Entry 2HT2 (X-ray diffraction, 3.32 A resolution); this record covers chains A and B of the 6 polymer chains in the assembly.

Chain A (and B):
Protein: H(+)/Cl(-) exchange transporter clcA
From: Escherichia coli
Notes: chain B of this document is another copy of the same molecule, construct and numbering; everything in this record applies to it too
Reference sequence: P37019 (CLCA_ECOLI); residue numbers follow UniProt; this construct covers 1-473
Chain sequence (473 residues; numbered 1 to 473; the number before each row is that of its first residue):
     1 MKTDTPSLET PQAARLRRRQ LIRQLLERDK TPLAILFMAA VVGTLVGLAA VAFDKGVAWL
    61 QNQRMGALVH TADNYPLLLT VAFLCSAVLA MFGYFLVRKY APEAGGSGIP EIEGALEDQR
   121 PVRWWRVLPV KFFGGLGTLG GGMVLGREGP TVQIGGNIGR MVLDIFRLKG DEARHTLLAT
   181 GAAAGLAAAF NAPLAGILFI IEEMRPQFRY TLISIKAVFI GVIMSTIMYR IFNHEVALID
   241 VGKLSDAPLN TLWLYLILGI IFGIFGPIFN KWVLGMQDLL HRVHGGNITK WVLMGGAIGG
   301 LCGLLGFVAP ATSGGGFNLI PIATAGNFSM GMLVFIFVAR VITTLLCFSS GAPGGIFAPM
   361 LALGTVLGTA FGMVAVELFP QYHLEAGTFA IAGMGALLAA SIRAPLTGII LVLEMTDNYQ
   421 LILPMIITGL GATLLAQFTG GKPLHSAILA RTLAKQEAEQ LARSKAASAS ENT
Not modelled in the structure: 1-16, 461-473 (chain B: 1-17, 459-473)
Sequence notes: engineered mutation His445 (Tyr in P37019)
Swiss-Prot annotation at these positions:
  - motif: Gly106 to Pro110 (Selectivity filter part_1), Gly146 to Pro150 (Selectivity filter part_2), Gly355 to Pro359 (Selectivity filter part_3)
  - binding site (chloride): Ser107, Ile356, Phe357
  - site: Glu148 (Mediates proton transfer from the outer aqueous phase to the interior of the protein), Glu203 (Mediates proton transfer from the protein to the inner aqueous phase)
  - mutagenesis: Ser107 (S107A: Uncouples chloride transport from proton transport), Glu148 (E148A/Q: Abolishes proton transport, but permits the transit of chloride ions. Abolishes gating, permitting continuous rapid transit of chloride ions; when associated with A-445), Glu203 (E203A/G/Q/S/T: Abolishes proton transport, and reduces chloride transport; E203C/I/L/V: Abolishes proton and chloride transport; E203D/H: No effect on proton and chloride transport ...)

How chain A and chain B interact:
Pairs across the interface (103):
  Arg17(A) - Glu117(B)  salt bridge
  Arg17(A) - Arg209(B)
  Arg18(A) - Gln119(B)
  Arg18(A) - Gln456(B)
  Arg18(A) - Glu457(B)
  Arg19(A) - Glu457(B)
  Leu21(A) - Glu117(B)
  Leu21(A) - Leu453(B)  hydrophobic
  Ile22(A) - Ala450(B)  hydrophobic
  Ile22(A) - Leu453(B)  hydrophobic
  Gln24(A) - Phe208(B)
  Leu25(A) - Ser446(B)
  Leu25(A) - Leu449(B)  hydrophobic
  Leu25(A) - Ala450(B)
  Leu26(A) - Lys442(B)
  Arg28(A) - Glu203(B)  salt bridge
  Arg28(A) - Gln207(B)
  Arg28(A) - Phe208(B)
  Arg28(A) - Pro443(B)
  Arg28(A) - Ser446(B)  hydrogen bond
  Asp29(A) - Arg403(B)  salt bridge
  Asp29(A) - Thr433(B)
  Asp29(A) - Gln437(B)  hydrogen bond (backbone-side chain)
  Lys30(A) - Gln437(B)
  Thr31(A) - Gln437(B)  hydrogen bond (backbone-side chain)
  Leu33(A) - Phe438(B)  hydrophobic
  Leu36(A) - Leu434(B)  hydrophobic
  Leu36(A) - Phe438(B)  hydrophobic
  Glu113(A) - Arg28(B)  salt bridge
  Glu117(A) - Leu21(B)
  Gln119(A) - Arg18(B)  hydrogen bond (backbone-side chain)
  Pro193(A) - Tyr419(B)
  Leu194(A) - Ile410(B)  hydrophobic
  Leu194(A) - Ile422(B)  hydrophobic
  Leu198(A) - Leu198(B)  hydrophobic
  Glu203(A) - Arg28(B)  salt bridge
  Arg205(A) - Arg205(B)
  Gln207(A) - Arg28(B)
  Gln207(A) - Tyr210(B)
  Phe208(A) - Gln24(B)
  Phe208(A) - Arg28(B)
  Phe208(A) - Tyr210(B)
  Tyr210(A) - Gln207(B)
  Tyr210(A) - Phe208(B)
  Tyr210(A) - Tyr210(B)
  Lys216(A) - Thr433(B)  hydrogen bond (side chain-backbone)
  Lys216(A) - Leu434(B)
  Lys216(A) - Gln437(B)
  Phe219(A) - Leu406(B)  hydrophobic
  Phe219(A) - Ile426(B)  hydrophobic
  Phe219(A) - Leu430(B)  hydrophobic
  Ile220(A) - Leu430(B)  hydrophobic
  Ile220(A) - Leu434(B)  hydrophobic
  Ile223(A) - Ile426(B)  hydrophobic
  Ile223(A) - Ile427(B)  hydrophobic
  Ile227(A) - Leu252(B)  hydrophobic
  Ile227(A) - Leu423(B)  hydrophobic
  Ile227(A) - Ile427(B)  hydrophobic
  Arg230(A) - Leu249(B)
  Arg230(A) - Leu423(B)
  Ile231(A) - Leu249(B)  hydrophobic
  Lys243(A) - Asp417(B)  salt bridge
  Leu249(A) - Arg230(B)
  Leu252(A) - Ile227(B)  hydrophobic
  Arg403(A) - Asp29(B)  salt bridge
  Leu406(A) - Leu194(B)  hydrophobic
  Leu406(A) - Phe219(B)  hydrophobic
  Ile410(A) - Leu194(B)  hydrophobic
  Glu414(A) - Tyr419(B)  hydrogen bond
  Asp417(A) - Lys243(B)  salt bridge
  Asp417(A) - Asp417(B)
  Asp417(A) - Tyr419(B)
  Tyr419(A) - Asn191(B)
  Tyr419(A) - Glu414(B)  hydrogen bond
  Tyr419(A) - Asp417(B)
  Ile422(A) - Leu194(B)  hydrophobic
  Leu423(A) - Ile227(B)  hydrophobic
  Leu423(A) - Arg230(B)
  Ile426(A) - Pro193(B)  hydrophobic
  Ile426(A) - Phe219(B)  hydrophobic
  Ile426(A) - Ile223(B)  hydrophobic
  Ile427(A) - Ile227(B)  hydrophobic
  Leu430(A) - Phe219(B)  hydrophobic
  Leu430(A) - Ile220(B)  hydrophobic
  Thr433(A) - Asp29(B)
  Thr433(A) - Lys216(B)
  Leu434(A) - Leu36(B)  hydrophobic
  Leu434(A) - Lys216(B)
  Leu434(A) - Ile220(B)  hydrophobic
  Gln437(A) - Asp29(B)  hydrogen bond (side chain-backbone)
  Gln437(A) - Lys30(B)
  Gln437(A) - Thr31(B)
  Gln437(A) - Lys216(B)
  Phe438(A) - Leu36(B)  hydrophobic
  Lys442(A) - Leu26(B)
  Ser446(A) - Arg28(B)  hydrogen bond
  Leu449(A) - Leu25(B)  hydrophobic
  Ala450(A) - Ile22(B)  hydrophobic
  Ala450(A) - Leu25(B)
  Leu453(A) - Ile22(B)  hydrophobic
  Gln456(A) - Arg18(B)  hydrogen bond
  Glu457(A) - Arg18(B)
  Glu457(A) - Arg19(B)
Interface residues without a listed pair, chain A (65 interface residues in all): Asn191, Ile197, Glu202, Arg209, Thr226, Leu413, Pro443, Ala454
Interface residues without a listed pair, chain B (65 interface residues in all): Leu33, Glu113, Ile197, Glu202, Thr226, Ile231, His234, Leu413, Ala454

In short:
The chain A/chain B interface involves 65 residues from each chain; the contacts include 10 hydrogen bonds and
8 salt bridges. Among the polar pairs are Arg17(A)-Glu117(B), Arg28(A)-Glu203(B) and Asp29(A)-Arg403(B).
Curated annotation (UniProt) lists 3 chloride-binding residues and 3 mutagenesis sites on chain A.
Chain A and chain B are both H(+)/Cl(-) exchange transporter clcA (Escherichia coli); the structure, Structure
of the Escherichia coli ClC chloride channel Y445H mutant and Fab complex, was determined by X-ray
diffraction, deposited together with 2HLF, 2HT3, 2HT4, 2HTK and 2HTL.
